PDB entry 8E8B | X-ray diffraction, 2.20 A resolution | chains A and T of the 3 polymer chains in the assembly

== Chain A ==
Name: DNA polymerase eta
Organism: Homo sapiens
Notes: EC 2.7.7.7
Reference sequence: Q9Y253 (POLH_HUMAN); numbering as in UniProt (aligned over 1-432)
Chain sequence (435 residues; each row starts with the number of its first residue; numbers below 1 keep their minus sign (Gly-2 is residue -2)):
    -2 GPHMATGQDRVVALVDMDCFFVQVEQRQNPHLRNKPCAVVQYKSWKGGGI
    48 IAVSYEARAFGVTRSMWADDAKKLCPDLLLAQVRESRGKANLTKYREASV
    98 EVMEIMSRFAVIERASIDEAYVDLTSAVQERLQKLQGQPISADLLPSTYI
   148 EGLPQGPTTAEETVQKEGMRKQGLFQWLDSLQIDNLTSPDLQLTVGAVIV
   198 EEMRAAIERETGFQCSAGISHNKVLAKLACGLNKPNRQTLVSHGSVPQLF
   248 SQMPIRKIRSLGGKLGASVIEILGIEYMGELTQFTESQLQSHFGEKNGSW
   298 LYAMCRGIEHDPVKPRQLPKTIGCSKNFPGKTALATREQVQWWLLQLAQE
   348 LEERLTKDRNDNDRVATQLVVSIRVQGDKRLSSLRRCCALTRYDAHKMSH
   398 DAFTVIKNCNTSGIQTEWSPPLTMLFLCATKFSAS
Unresolved in the structure: 154-161, 411-412
Sequence notes: expression tag (-2 to 0)
Metal / ion sites: Ca2+: Asp13, Met14, Asp115 (together with 2'-deoxyguanosine-5'-triphosphate); K+: Ser113, Asp115, Glu116 (together with 2'-deoxyguanosine-5'-triphosphate) (shared with 1 residue of chain P)
Small-molecule neighbours: 2'-deoxyguanosine-5'-triphosphate (DGT): Asp13, Met14, Asp15, Cys16, Phe17, Phe18, Gln38, Ile48, Ala49, Tyr52, Arg55, Arg61, Leu89, Ile114, Asp115, Lys231
UniProt features mapped onto this chain:
  - binding site (Mg(2+)): Asp13, Met14, Asp115, Glu116
  - binding site (Mn(2+)): Asp13, Met14, Asp115, Glu116
  - binding site (a 2'-deoxyribonucleoside 5'-triphosphate): Arg61
  - natural variant: Val37 (deletion: In XPV), Leu75 (deletion: In XPV), Arg93 (R93P: In XPV), Arg111 (R111H: In XPV), Thr122 (T122P: In XPV), Gly153 (G153D: In a breast cancer sample), Thr191 (T191P: In XPV), Gly263 (G263V: In XPV), Val266 (V266D: In XPV), Gly295 (G295R: In XPV), Arg361 (R361S: In XPV)
  - mutagenesis: Tyr52 (Y52A/F: Reduces DNA polymerase activity; Y52E: Reduces DNA polymerase activity. Increases fidelity of replication and reduces translesion bypass), Arg61 (R61A: Reduces enzymatic activity by two-thirds), Ser62 (S62G: Increased DNA polymerase activity and translesion bypass compared to wild-type), Ala68 (A68S/V: Severe reduction in thymine dimer translesion bypass), Asn324 to Pro326 (Reduces binding to chromatin and to monoubiquitinated PCNA. Abolishes binding to monoubiquitinated PCNA; when associated with 705-E--H-713 Del)
What the authors report for this chain:
  - conformationally variable residues (side-chain flip): Arg61
  - binding site for 2'-deoxyguanosine-5'-triphosphate: Arg61
  - mutagenesis - S113A (3-fold): decreased catalytic activity on dN primer end

== Chain T ==
Molecule: 12-nt DNA strand
Sequence (12 nucleotides; row label = number of the first residue in the row):
     2 CATTATGACGCT

== Chain A / chain T interface ==
Pairs across the interface (39):
  Gln38(A) with DT5(T), base contact; DA6(T), sugar contact
  Tyr39(A) with DT5(T), phosphate contact; DA6(T), hydrogen bond to the phosphate
  Trp42(A) with DA3(T), stacking on the base
  Arg61(A) with DT5(T), hydrogen bond to the base
  Ser62(A) with DT4(T), sugar contact
  Trp64(A) with DA3(T), phosphate contact; DT4(T), phosphate contact
  Lys86(A) with DT7(T), salt bridge to the phosphate
  Leu89(A) with DA6(T), phosphate contact; DT7(T), phosphate contact
  Arg93(A) with DT7(T), salt bridge to the phosphate; DG8(T), salt bridge to the phosphate
  Lys311(A) with DC10(T), salt bridge to the phosphate
  Arg313(A) with DA9(T), salt bridge to the phosphate; DC10(T), salt bridge to the phosphate
  Pro316(A) with DA9(T), phosphate contact
  Lys317(A) with DA9(T), hydrogen bond to the phosphate; DC10(T), salt bridge to the phosphate
  Thr318(A) with DG8(T), sugar contact; DA9(T), hydrogen bond to the phosphate
  Ile319(A) with DG8(T), phosphate contact
  Gly320(A) with DT7(T), sugar contact; DG8(T), hydrogen bond to the phosphate
  Cys321(A) with DT7(T), phosphate contact
  Ser322(A) with DA6(T), sugar contact; DT7(T), hydrogen bond to the phosphate
  Lys323(A) with DA6(T), salt bridge to the phosphate
  Asn324(A) with DT5(T), sugar contact; DA6(T), hydrogen bond to the phosphate
  Pro326(A) with DC2(T), phosphate contact; DA3(T), sugar contact; DT5(T), phosphate contact
  Gly327(A) with DC2(T), hydrogen bond to the phosphate; DA3(T), phosphate contact
  Thr329(A) with DA3(T), base contact
  Arg351(A) with DT7(T), salt bridge to the phosphate; DG8(T), salt bridge to the phosphate
Also at the interface, not in a pair above, chain A (32 interface residues in all): Ile48, Ala87, Glu110, Arg111, Ala112, Lys293, Leu315, Glu347
Also at the interface, not in a pair above, chain T (10 interface residues in all): DG11

== In short ==
32 residues of chain A and 10 residues of chain T are in contact, with 8 hydrogen bonds, 10 salt bridges and 1
aromatic stacking contact. Polar contacts include Arg61(A)-DT5(T), Tyr39(A)-DA6(T) and Lys317(A)-DA9(T). From
the paper: a binding site for 2'-deoxyguanosine-5'-triphosphate at Arg61(A); S113A of chain A reduces
catalytic activity on dN primer end.
Here chain A is DNA polymerase eta (Homo sapiens) and chain T is a 12-nt DNA strand. Entry 8E8B (Human DNA
polymerase eta-DNA-rU-ended primer ternary mismatch complex:ground state at pH7.0 (K+ MES) with 1 Ca2+ ...)
was determined by X-ray diffraction, deposited together with 8E85, 8E86, 8E87, 8E88, 8E89, 8E8A and 8 further
entries.
